8YJF - chains A and G of the 8 polymer chains in the assembly; structure by X-ray diffraction, 4.40 A resolution (low resolution: residue-level contacts below are approximate; hydrogen-bond / salt-bridge calls are withheld).

[Chain A]
Name: FACT complex subunit SPT16
Source organism: Homo sapiens
Reference sequence: Q9Y5B9 (SP16H_HUMAN); numbering as in UniProt (aligned over 644-988)
Sequence (350 residues; row label = number of the first residue in the row):
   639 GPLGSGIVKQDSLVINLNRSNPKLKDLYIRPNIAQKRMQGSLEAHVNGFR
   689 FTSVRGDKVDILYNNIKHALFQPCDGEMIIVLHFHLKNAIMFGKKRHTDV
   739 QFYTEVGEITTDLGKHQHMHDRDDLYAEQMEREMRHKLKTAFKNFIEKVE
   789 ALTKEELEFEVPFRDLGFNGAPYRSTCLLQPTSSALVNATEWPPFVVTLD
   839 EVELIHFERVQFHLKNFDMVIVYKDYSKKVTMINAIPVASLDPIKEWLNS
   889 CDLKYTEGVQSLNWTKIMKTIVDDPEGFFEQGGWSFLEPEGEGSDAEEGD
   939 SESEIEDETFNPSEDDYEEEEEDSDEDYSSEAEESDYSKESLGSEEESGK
Disordered / not traced: 639-645, 927-939, 966-988
Sequence notes: expression tag (639-643)
UniProt features mapped onto this chain:
  - modified residue: Ser650 (Phosphoserine), Ser658 (Phosphoserine), Lys732 (N6-acetyllysine), Lys786 (N6-acetyllysine), Thr903 (Phosphothreonine), Lys904 (N6-acetyllysine), Ser979 (Phosphoserine), Ser982 (Phosphoserine), Ser986 (Phosphoserine)
  - cross-link: Lys647 (Glycyl lysine isopeptide (Lys-Gly) (interchain with G-Cter in SUMO2))
  - natural variant: Arg734 (R734W: In NEDDFAC; uncertain significance)

[Chain G]
Name: Histone H2B type 2-E
Source organism: Homo sapiens
Reference sequence: Q16778 (H2B2E_HUMAN); residues 0-125 here correspond to UniProt positions 1-126 (UniProt number = residue number + 1)
Sequence (126 residues; each row starts with the number of its first residue; numbering starts at 0):
     0 MPEPAKSAPAPKKGSKKAVTKAQKKDGKKRKRSRKESYSIYVYKVLKQVH
    50 PDTGISSKAMGIMNSFVNDIFERIAGEASRLAHYNKRSTITSREIQTAVR
   100 LLLPGELAKHAVSEGTKAVTKYTSSK
Disordered / not traced: 0-34, 125
UniProt features mapped onto this chain:
  - modified residue: Pro1 (N-acetylproline), Glu2 (ADP-ribosyl glutamic acid), Lys5 (N6-(2-hydroxyisobutyryl)lysine), Ser6 (ADP-ribosylserine), Lys11 (N6-(beta-hydroxybutyryl)lysine), Lys12 (N6-(2-hydroxyisobutyryl)lysine), Ser14 (Phosphoserine), Lys15 (N6-acetyllysine), Lys16 (N6-(beta-hydroxybutyryl)lysine), Lys20 (N6-(2-hydroxyisobutyryl)lysine), Lys23 (N6-(2-hydroxyisobutyryl)lysine), Lys24 (N6-(2-hydroxyisobutyryl)lysine), Lys34 (N6-(2-hydroxyisobutyryl)lysine), Glu35 (PolyADP-ribosyl glutamic acid), Ser36 (Phosphoserine), Lys43 (N6-(2-hydroxyisobutyryl)lysine), Lys46 (N6-(2-hydroxyisobutyryl)lysine), Lys57 (N6,N6-dimethyllysine), Arg79 (Dimethylated arginine), Lys85 (N6,N6,N6-trimethyllysine) and 6 more in UniProt
  - glycosylation: Ser112 (O-linked (GlcNAc) serine)
  - cross-link (Glycyl lysine isopeptide (Lys-Gly)): Lys5 (interchain with G-Cter in SUMO2), Lys20 (interchain with G-Cter in SUMO2), Lys34 (interchain with G-Cter in ubiquitin), Lys120 (interchain with G-Cter in ubiquitin)

[Interface between chain A and chain G]
Contacting residue pairs (16; chain A residue first):
  Glu944(A) with Lys57(G)
  Asp945(A) with Ser55(G); Lys57(G)
  Glu946(A) with Ser55(G); Ser56(G); Lys57(G)
  Thr947(A) with Ile54(G); Ser55(G); Ser56(G)
  Phe948(A) with Tyr42(G); Ile54(G); Ser55(G); Ser56(G)
  Pro950(A) with Tyr42(G)
  Glu952(A) with Ile39(G)
  Asp954(A) with Ser36(G)
Also at the interface, not in a pair above, chain A (9 interface residues in all): Asp953
Also at the interface, not in a pair above, chain G (8 interface residues in all): Ser38

[Overview]
The interface between chain A and chain G involves 9 residues on one side and 8 on the other.
Chain A is FACT complex subunit SPT16 and chain G is Histone H2B type 2-E, both from Homo sapiens; the
structure, Structure of human SPT16 MD-CTD and MCM2 HBD chaperoning a histone H3-H4 tetramer and an H2A-H2B
..., was determined by X-ray diffraction (same publication as 8YJM).
